PDB entry 4YF9 | X-ray diffraction, 2.60 A resolution | chains A and B of the 6 polymer chains in the assembly

Chain A:
Molecule: Protein related to penicillin acylase
From: Acidovorax sp. MR-S7
Notes: fragment: alpha-chain
UniProtKB: A0A0A1VBK6 (A0A0A1VBK6_9BURK); residues 5-182 here correspond to UniProt positions 29-206 (UniProt number = residue number + 24)
Sequence (178 residues; numbered 5 to 182; the number before each row is that of its first residue):
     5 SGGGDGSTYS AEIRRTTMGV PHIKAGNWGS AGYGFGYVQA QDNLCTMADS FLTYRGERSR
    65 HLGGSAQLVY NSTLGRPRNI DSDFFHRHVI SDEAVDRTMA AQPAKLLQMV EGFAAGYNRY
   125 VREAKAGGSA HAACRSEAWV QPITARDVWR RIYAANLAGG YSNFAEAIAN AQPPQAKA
Disordered / not traced: 5-11, 179-182
Disulfide bonds: Cys49-Cys138

Chain B:
Molecule: Protein related to penicillin acylase
From: Acidovorax sp. MR-S7
Notes: fragment: spacer peptide
UniProtKB: A0A0A1VBK6 (A0A0A1VBK6_9BURK); residues 1-27 here correspond to UniProt positions 207-233 (UniProt number = residue number + 206)
Sequence (27 residues; each row starts with the number of its first residue):
     1 GAQEPAAFEP GRTRAPSLQV GGELGVG
Disordered / not traced: 1-7, 23-27

Interface between chain A and chain B:
Pairs across the interface - 4 pairs, chain A then chain B:
  Thr77(A) - Val20(B)
  Ala162(A) - Val20(B)
  Gly163(A) - Val20(B)
  Asn167(A) - Ser17(B)
Also at the interface, not in a pair above, chain A (5 interface residues in all): Phe168
Also at the interface, not in a pair above, chain B (4 interface residues in all): Pro16, Leu18

Summary:
Chain A and chain B form an interface of 5 and 4 residues respectively.
Here chain A is Protein related to penicillin acylase and chain B is Protein related to penicillin acylase,
both from Acidovorax sp. MR-S7. Entry 4YF9 (Structure of N-acylhomoserine lactone acylase MacQ) was determined
by X-ray diffraction, deposited together with 5C9I, 4YFA and 4YFB.
